Entry 5TU5 (X-ray diffraction, 1.90 A resolution); this record covers chains A and B.

Chain A:
Name: PagF prenyltransferase
Organism: Planktothrix agardhii NIES-596
Reference sequence: F5B6Z0 (F5B6Z0_PLAAG); residue numbers follow UniProt; this construct covers 1-300
Sequence (300 residues; each row starts with the number of its first residue):
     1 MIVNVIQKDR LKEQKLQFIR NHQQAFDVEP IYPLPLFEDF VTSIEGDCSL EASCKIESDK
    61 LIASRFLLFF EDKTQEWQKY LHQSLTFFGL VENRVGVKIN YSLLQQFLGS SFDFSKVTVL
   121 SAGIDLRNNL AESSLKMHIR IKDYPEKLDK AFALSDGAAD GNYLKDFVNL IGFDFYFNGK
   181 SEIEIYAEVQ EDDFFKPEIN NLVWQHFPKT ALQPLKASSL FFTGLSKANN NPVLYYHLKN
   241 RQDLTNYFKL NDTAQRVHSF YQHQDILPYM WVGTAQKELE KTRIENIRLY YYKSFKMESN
Not modelled in the structure: 298-300
Small-molecule neighbours: dimethylallyl S-thiolodiphosphate (DST): Arg65, Asp125, Lys136, His138, Leu170, Tyr186, Phe222, Tyr235, Trp271, Arg288, Tyr290
What the authors report for this chain:
  - mutagenesis - R65A, H138A, F222V, Y235A, Y290A: decreased catalytic activity
  - mutagenesis - H237L (1.5-fold): increased catalytic activity
  - catalytic residues: Glu51 (proposed by the authors, not directly observed)
  - specificity-determining residues: Phe69, Trp271, Tyr292 (proposed by the authors, not directly observed)

Chain B:
Name: Tyr-tyr-tyr
Sequence (3 residues; numbered 1 to 3; the number before each row is that of its first residue):
     1 YYY

Chain A / chain B interface:
Contacting residue pairs (17):
  Glu51(A) - Tyr1(B)  hydrogen bond
  Leu67(A) - Tyr1(B)
  Phe69(A) - Tyr1(B)
  Gln75(A) - Tyr3(B)
  Thr118(A) - Tyr3(B)
  Val119(A) - Tyr2(B)
  His138(A) - Tyr1(B)
  Arg140(A) - Tyr1(B)  hydrogen bond (side chain-backbone)
  Arg140(A) - Tyr2(B)
  Arg140(A) - Tyr3(B)
  Leu170(A) - Tyr1(B)  hydrophobic
  Glu188(A) - Tyr2(B)
  Gln190(A) - Tyr2(B)
  Leu220(A) - Tyr2(B)  hydrophobic
  Phe222(A) - Tyr1(B)  hydrophobic
  Trp271(A) - Tyr1(B)
  Tyr292(A) - Tyr1(B)
From the paper, about this interface:
  - interface residues, chain A: Leu67(A), Phe69(A), Trp271(A)

Summary:
Chain A and chain B form an interface of 15 and 3 residues respectively; the contacts include 2 hydrogen
bonds. Polar contacts include Glu51(A)-Tyr1(B) and Arg140(A)-Tyr1(B). Chain A binds dimethylallyl
S-thiolodiphosphate. The paper reports the catalytic residue Glu51(A); R65A, H138A and F222V of chain A, among
others, reduce catalytic activity; 6 substitutions were tested in all.
Chain A is PagF prenyltransferase (Planktothrix agardhii NIES-596) and chain B is Tyr-tyr-tyr; the structure,
PagF prenyltransferase with Tyr-Tyr-Tyr and DMSPP, was determined by X-ray diffraction, deposited together
with 5TTY, 5TU4 and 5TU6.
